PDB entry 2C2B | X-ray diffraction, 2.60 A resolution | chains A and B

# Chain A (and B)
Protein: Threonine synthase 1, chloroplastic
Source organism: Arabidopsis thaliana
Notes: EC 4.2.3.1; chain B of this document is another copy of the same molecule, construct and numbering; everything in this record applies to it too
UniProt: Q9S7B5 (THRC_ARATH); residues 1-486 here correspond to UniProt positions 41-526 (UniProt number = residue number + 40)
Sequence (486 residues; each row starts with the number of its first residue):
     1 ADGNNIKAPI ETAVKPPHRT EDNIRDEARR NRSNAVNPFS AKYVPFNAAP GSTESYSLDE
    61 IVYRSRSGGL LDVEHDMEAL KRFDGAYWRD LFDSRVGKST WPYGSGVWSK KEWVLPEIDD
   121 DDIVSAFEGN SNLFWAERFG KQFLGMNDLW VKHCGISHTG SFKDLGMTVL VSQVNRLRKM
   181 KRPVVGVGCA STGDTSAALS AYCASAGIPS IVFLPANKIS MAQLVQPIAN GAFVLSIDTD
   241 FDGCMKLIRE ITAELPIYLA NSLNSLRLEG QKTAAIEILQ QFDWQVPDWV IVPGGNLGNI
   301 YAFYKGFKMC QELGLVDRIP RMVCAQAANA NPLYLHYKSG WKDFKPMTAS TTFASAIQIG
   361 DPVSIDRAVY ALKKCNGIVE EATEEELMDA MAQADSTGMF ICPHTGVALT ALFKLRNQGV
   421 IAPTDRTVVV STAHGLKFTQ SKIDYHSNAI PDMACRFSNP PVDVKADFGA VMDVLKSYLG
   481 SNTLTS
Not modelled in the structure: 1-35, 481-486 (chain B: 1-34, 344-362, 483-486)
Glycans and other covalent adducts: pyridoxal phosphate (PLP) linked to Lys-163
Small-molecule neighbours:
  - pyridoxal phosphate (PLP): Phe-162, Asp-194, Pro-293, Gly-294, Gly-295, Asn-296, Leu-297, Gly-298, Asn-299, Ala-356, His-404, Thr-432, Ala-433
  - S-adenosylmethionine (SAM), molecule 1: Lys-98, Ser-99, Thr-100, Trp-101, Pro-102, Tyr-103, Gly-104, Ser-105, Ser-125, Ala-126, Phe-127
  - S-adenosylmethionine (SAM), molecule 2: Ser-131, Asn-132, Leu-133, Trp-150, Gln-281, Phe-282, Asp-283, Arg-426
  - S-adenosylmethionine (SAM), molecule 3: Trp-135, Lys-141, Asn-147, Trp-150
Swiss-Prot annotation at these positions:
  - binding site (S-adenosyl-L-methionine): Pro-102 to Gly-104, Ser-125 to Phe-127, Asn-132, Leu-133, Lys-141, Asn-147
  - binding site (pyridoxal 5'-phosphate): Gly-295 to Asn-299, Thr-432
  - modified residue: Lys-163 (N6-(pyridoxal phosphate)lysine)
Reported in the primary citation:
  - conformationally variable residues (domain motion, loop rearrangement, order/disorder transition, side-chain flip): Ala-190 to Thr-195, Ser-210 to Pro-215, Ala-216 to Ile-219, Ile-237 to Asp-240, Ala-260 to Asn-264, Gly-294 to Asn-299, Ala-327 to Ala-330, Trp-341 to Pro-362
  - binding site for pyridoxal phosphate: Phe-162, Asp-194, Arg-267, Gln-271, Gly-295 to Asn-299, Ala-356, Thr-432
  - binding site for S-adenosylmethionine: Trp-101, Ser-131 to Cys-154
  - contacts within the chain: Ser-262/Asn-296, Asn-296/Val-363 (backbone contact), Asn-329/Glu-384

# Interface between chain A and chain B
Pairs across the interface (140; chain A residue first):
  Asp-93(A) / Lys-98(B)  hydrogen bond (backbone-side chain)
  Val-96(A) / Val-96(B)
  Gly-97(A) / Val-96(B)
  Lys-98(A) / Asp-93(B)  hydrogen bond (side chain-backbone)
  Ser-99(A) / Gln-281(B)
  Ser-99(A) / Asp-283(B)  hydrogen bond
  Ala-126(A) / Asn-132(B)
  Phe-127(A) / Asn-130(B)
  Phe-127(A) / Asn-132(B)
  Asn-130(A) / Phe-127(B)
  Asn-132(A) / Ala-126(B)
  Asn-132(A) / Phe-127(B)
  Arg-138(A) / Ala-204(B)  hydrogen bond (side chain-backbone)
  Arg-138(A) / Ser-205(B)
  Arg-138(A) / Gly-207(B)
  Ile-156(A) / Ile-156(B)
  Ile-156(A) / Ser-157(B)
  Ile-156(A) / His-158(B)
  Ser-157(A) / Ile-156(B)
  Ser-157(A) / His-434(B)
  His-158(A) / Ile-156(B)
  His-158(A) / Gly-398(B)  hydrogen bond (side chain-backbone)
  His-158(A) / His-434(B)  hydrogen bond (backbone-side chain)
  Val-185(A) / Leu-479(B)  hydrophobic
  Ala-201(A) / Gly-398(B)
  Ala-204(A) / Arg-138(B)  hydrogen bond (backbone-side chain)
  Ala-204(A) / Ser-396(B)
  Ala-204(A) / Thr-397(B)
  Ala-204(A) / Gly-398(B)
  Ser-205(A) / Arg-138(B)
  Ser-205(A) / Thr-397(B)  hydrogen bond (backbone-backbone)
  Pro-209(A) / Tyr-478(B)
  Ile-211(A) / Leu-475(B)  hydrophobic
  Phe-213(A) / Val-471(B)  hydrophobic
  Met-221(A) / Ile-443(B)
  Met-221(A) / Ser-447(B)
  Ala-222(A) / Ile-443(B)  hydrophobic
  Val-225(A) / Phe-400(B)  hydrophobic
  Val-225(A) / Thr-439(B)
  Val-225(A) / Lys-442(B)
  Val-225(A) / Ile-443(B)  hydrophobic
  Gln-226(A) / Phe-400(B)
  Gln-226(A) / Leu-436(B)
  Ile-228(A) / His-446(B)
  Ile-228(A) / Asn-459(B)  hydrogen bond (backbone-side chain)
  Ala-229(A) / Asp-395(B)
  Ala-229(A) / Ser-396(B)  hydrogen bond (backbone-backbone)
  Ala-229(A) / Phe-400(B)  hydrophobic
  Ala-229(A) / His-446(B)
  Asn-230(A) / Asp-395(B)  hydrogen bond (side chain-backbone)
  Asn-230(A) / Ser-396(B)
  Asn-230(A) / Gly-398(B)
  Asn-230(A) / Met-399(B)  hydrogen bond (side chain-backbone)
  Gly-231(A) / Asn-459(B)
  Ala-232(A) / Asn-459(B)  hydrogen bond (backbone-side chain)
  Phe-233(A) / Val-474(B)  hydrophobic
  Phe-233(A) / Leu-475(B)  hydrophobic
  Phe-233(A) / Tyr-478(B)  hydrophobic
  Val-234(A) / Pro-461(B)
  Val-234(A) / Val-462(B)  hydrogen bond (backbone-backbone)
  Leu-235(A) / Val-462(B)
  Leu-235(A) / Val-464(B)  hydrophobic
  Leu-235(A) / Val-471(B)  hydrophobic
  Ser-236(A) / Val-462(B)  hydrogen bond (backbone-backbone)
  Ser-236(A) / Asp-463(B)
  Ser-236(A) / Val-464(B)  hydrogen bond (backbone-backbone)
  Ile-237(A) / Val-464(B)
  Asp-238(A) / Val-464(B)  hydrogen bond (backbone-backbone)
  Asp-238(A) / Lys-465(B)
  Thr-239(A) / Ala-466(B)
  Leu-247(A) / Ala-466(B)  hydrophobic
  Glu-250(A) / Phe-468(B)
  Ile-251(A) / Phe-468(B)  hydrophobic
  Ile-251(A) / Val-471(B)  hydrophobic
  Ile-251(A) / Met-472(B)  hydrophobic
  Ile-251(A) / Leu-475(B)  hydrophobic
  Glu-254(A) / Phe-468(B)
  Glu-254(A) / Met-472(B)
  Leu-255(A) / Met-472(B)  hydrophobic
  Gln-281(A) / Ser-99(B)
  Asp-283(A) / Ser-99(B)  hydrogen bond
  Asp-395(A) / Ala-229(B)
  Asp-395(A) / Asn-230(B)  hydrogen bond (backbone-side chain)
  Ser-396(A) / Ala-204(B)
  Ser-396(A) / Ala-229(B)  hydrogen bond (backbone-backbone)
  Ser-396(A) / Asn-230(B)
  Thr-397(A) / Ala-204(B)
  Thr-397(A) / Ser-205(B)  hydrogen bond (backbone-backbone)
  Gly-398(A) / His-158(B)  hydrogen bond (backbone-side chain)
  Gly-398(A) / Ala-201(B)
  Gly-398(A) / Ala-204(B)
  Gly-398(A) / Asn-230(B)
  Met-399(A) / Asn-230(B)  hydrogen bond (backbone-side chain)
  Phe-400(A) / Val-225(B)
  Phe-400(A) / Gln-226(B)
  Phe-400(A) / Ala-229(B)  hydrophobic
  His-434(A) / Ser-157(B)
  His-434(A) / His-158(B)  hydrogen bond (side chain-backbone)
  Leu-436(A) / Gln-226(B)
  Lys-437(A) / Leu-436(B)
  Lys-442(A) / Val-225(B)
  Ile-443(A) / Met-221(B)  hydrophobic
  Ile-443(A) / Ala-222(B)  hydrophobic
  Ile-443(A) / Val-225(B)  hydrophobic
  His-446(A) / Ile-228(B)
  His-446(A) / Ala-229(B)
  Ser-447(A) / Met-221(B)
  Asn-459(A) / Ile-228(B)  hydrogen bond (side chain-backbone)
  Asn-459(A) / Gly-231(B)
  Asn-459(A) / Ala-232(B)  hydrogen bond (side chain-backbone)
  Pro-461(A) / Met-221(B)  hydrophobic
  Pro-461(A) / Ile-228(B)
  Pro-461(A) / Val-234(B)
  Pro-461(A) / Ser-236(B)
  Val-462(A) / Val-234(B)  hydrogen bond (backbone-backbone)
  Val-462(A) / Leu-235(B)
  Val-462(A) / Ser-236(B)  hydrogen bond (backbone-backbone)
  Asp-463(A) / Ser-236(B)
  Val-464(A) / Ser-236(B)  hydrogen bond (backbone-backbone)
  Val-464(A) / Ile-237(B)
  Val-464(A) / Asp-238(B)  hydrogen bond (backbone-backbone)
  Ala-466(A) / Ile-237(B)  hydrophobic
  Ala-466(A) / Thr-239(B)
  Phe-468(A) / Glu-250(B)
  Phe-468(A) / Glu-254(B)
  Val-471(A) / Ile-251(B)  hydrophobic
  Met-472(A) / Ile-251(B)  hydrophobic
  Met-472(A) / Glu-254(B)
  Met-472(A) / Leu-255(B)  hydrophobic
  Val-474(A) / Phe-233(B)
  Leu-475(A) / Ile-211(B)  hydrophobic
  Leu-475(A) / Phe-233(B)  hydrophobic
  Leu-475(A) / Leu-235(B)  hydrophobic
  Leu-475(A) / Ile-251(B)  hydrophobic
  Tyr-478(A) / Pro-209(B)
  Tyr-478(A) / Ser-210(B)
  Tyr-478(A) / Gly-231(B)
  Tyr-478(A) / Phe-233(B)  hydrophobic
  Leu-479(A) / Val-185(B)  hydrophobic
  Leu-479(A) / Leu-255(B)  hydrophobic
Interface residues without a listed pair, chain A (79 interface residues in all): Ser-131, Phe-134, His-153, Thr-159, Gly-207, Ile-257, Ala-392, Thr-439, Lys-465, Asp-467
Interface residues without a listed pair, chain B (82 interface residues in all): Gly-97, Ser-131, Phe-134, His-153, Thr-159, Gly-160, Phe-213, Ala-216, Ile-219, Pro-227, Leu-247, Ala-392, Lys-437

# Summary
79 residues of chain A face 82 of chain B across their interface, with 30 hydrogen bonds. Among the polar
pairs are Asp-93(A)/Lys-98(B), Ser-99(A)/Asp-283(B) and Arg-138(A)/Ala-204(B). The paper reports a binding
site for pyridoxal phosphate at Phe-162(A), Asp-194(A) and Arg-267(A) among others; a binding site for
S-adenosylmethionine at Trp-101(A) and Ser-131(A).
Chain A and chain B are both Threonine synthase 1, chloroplastic (Arabidopsis thaliana); the structure,
Crystallographic structure of Arabidopsis thaliana Threonine synthase complexed with pyridoxal phosphate and
S-adenosylmethionine, was determined by X-ray diffraction (same publication as 2C2G).
